PDB entry 6RYU | electron microscopy, 4.00 A resolution | chains B and J of the 12 polymer chains in the assembly

[Chain B]
Name: Histone H4
From: Xenopus laevis
UniProtKB: P62799 (H4_XENLA); residues 0-102 here correspond to UniProt positions 1-103 (UniProt number = residue number + 1)
Chain sequence (103 residues; each row starts with the number of its first residue; numbering starts at 0):
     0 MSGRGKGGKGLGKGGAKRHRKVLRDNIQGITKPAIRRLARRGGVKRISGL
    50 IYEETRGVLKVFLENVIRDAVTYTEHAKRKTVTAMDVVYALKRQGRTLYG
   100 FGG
Not modelled in the structure: 0-15
UniProt features mapped onto this chain:
  - DNA-binding region: Lys16 to Lys20
  - modified residue: Ser1 (N-acetylserine), Arg3 (Asymmetric dimethylarginine), Lys5 (N6-(2-hydroxyisobutyryl)lysine), Lys8 (N6-(2-hydroxyisobutyryl)lysine), Lys12 (N6-(2-hydroxyisobutyryl)lysine), Lys16 (N6-(2-hydroxyisobutyryl)lysine), Lys20 (N6,N6,N6-trimethyllysine), Lys31 (N6-(2-hydroxyisobutyryl)lysine), Lys44 (N6-(2-hydroxyisobutyryl)lysine), Ser47 (Phosphoserine), Tyr51 (Phosphotyrosine), Lys59 (N6-(2-hydroxyisobutyryl)lysine), Lys77 (N6-(2-hydroxyisobutyryl)lysine), Lys79 (N6-(2-hydroxyisobutyryl)lysine), Tyr88 (Phosphotyrosine), Lys91 (N6-(2-hydroxyisobutyryl)lysine)
  - cross-link (Glycyl lysine isopeptide (Lys-Gly)): Lys31 (interchain with G-Cter in UFM1), Lys91 (interchain with G-Cter in ubiquitin)
Reported in the primary citation:
  - post-translational modification sites: Lys16 (proposed by the authors, not directly observed)

[Chain J]
Molecule: 149-nt DNA strand
From: synthetic construct
Sequence (149 nucleotides; each row starts with the number of its first residue; numbers below 1 keep their minus sign (DG-76 is residue -76)):
   -76 GCCTATCGATGTATATATCTGACACGTGCCTGGAGACTAGGGAGTAATCC
   -26 CCTTGGCGGTTAAAACGCGGGGGACAGCGCGTACGTGCGTTTAAGCGGTG
    24 CTAGAGCTGTCTACGACCAATTGAGCGGCCTCGGCACCGGGATTCTGAT

[Interface between chain B and chain J]
Pairs across the interface (12):
  Arg35(B) with DG8(J), salt bridge to the phosphate
  Arg45(B) with DC7(J), sugar contact; DG8(J), phosphate contact
  Ile46(B) with DC7(J), sugar contact; DG8(J), hydrogen bond to the phosphate
  Ser47(B) with DC7(J), hydrogen bond to the phosphate
  Gly48(B) with DC7(J), hydrogen bond to the phosphate
  Arg78(B) with DA28(J), phosphate contact
  Lys79(B) with DG27(J), salt bridge to the phosphate; DA28(J), hydrogen bond to the phosphate
  Thr80(B) with DG27(J), hydrogen bond to the phosphate; DA28(J), hydrogen bond to the phosphate
Interface residues without a listed pair, chain B (10 interface residues in all): Lys20, Lys77
Interface residues without a listed pair, chain J (6 interface residues in all): DA16, DG29

[In short]
The interface between chain B and chain J involves 10 residues on one side and 6 on the other, with 6 hydrogen
bonds and 2 salt bridges. Polar pairs include Ile46(B)-DG8(J), Ser47(B)-DC7(J) and Gly48(B)-DC7(J). From
UniProt: a DNA-binding region on chain B. The paper reports a modification site at Lys16(B).
Chain B is Histone H4 (Xenopus laevis) and chain J is a 149-nt DNA strand (synthetic construct); the
structure, Nucleosome-CHD4 complex structure (two CHD4 copies), was determined by electron microscopy together
with 6RYR from the same study.
